1FZ6 - chains A and B of the 6 polymer chains in the assembly; structure by X-ray diffraction, 2.05 A resolution.

[Chain A (and B)]
Molecule: Methane monooxygenase component A, alpha chain
From: Methylococcus capsulatus
Notes: EC 1.14.13.25; chain B of this document is another copy of the same molecule, construct and numbering; everything in this record applies to it too
UniProt: P22869 (MEMA_METCA); residues 1-527 here = UniProt positions 1-527
Sequence (527 residues; numbered 1 to 527; the number before each row is that of its first residue):
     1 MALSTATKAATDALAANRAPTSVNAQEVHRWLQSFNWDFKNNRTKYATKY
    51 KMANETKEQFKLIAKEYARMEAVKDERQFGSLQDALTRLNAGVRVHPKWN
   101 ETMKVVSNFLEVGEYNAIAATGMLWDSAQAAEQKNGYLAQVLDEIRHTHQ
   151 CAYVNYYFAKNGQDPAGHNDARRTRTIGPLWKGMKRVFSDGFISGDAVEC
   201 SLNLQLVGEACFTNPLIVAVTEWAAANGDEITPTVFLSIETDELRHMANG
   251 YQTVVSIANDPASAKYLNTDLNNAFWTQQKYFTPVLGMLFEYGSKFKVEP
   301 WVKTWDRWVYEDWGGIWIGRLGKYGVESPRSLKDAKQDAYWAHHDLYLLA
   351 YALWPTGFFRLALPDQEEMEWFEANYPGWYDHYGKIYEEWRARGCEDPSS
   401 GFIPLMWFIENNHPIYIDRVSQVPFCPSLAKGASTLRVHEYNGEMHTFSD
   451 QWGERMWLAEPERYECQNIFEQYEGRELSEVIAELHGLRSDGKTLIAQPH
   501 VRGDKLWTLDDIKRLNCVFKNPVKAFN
Unresolved in the structure: 1-17
Ion coordination: Fe ion site 1: Glu114, Glu144, His147; Fe ion site 2: Glu144, Glu209, Glu243, His246; Ca2+ near Asn527 (its only coordinating residue here)
Curated features (UniProtKB/Swiss-Prot):
  - active site: Cys151
  - binding site (Fe cation): Glu114, Glu144, His147, Glu209, Glu243, His246

[Interface between chain A and chain B]
Contacting residue pairs (28):
  Glu76(A) with Glu76(B)
  Arg77(A) with Gly80(B); Gln83(B)
  Gly80(A) with Arg77(B); Ser81(B), hydrogen bond (backbone-side chain)
  Ser81(A) with Gly80(B), hydrogen bond (side chain-backbone); Ser81(B); Asp84(B), hydrogen bond; Ala85(B), hydrogen bond (side chain-backbone)
  Gln83(A) with Arg77(B)
  Asp84(A) with Arg77(B); Ser81(B), hydrogen bond; Thr234(B)
  Ala85(A) with Ser81(B), hydrogen bond (backbone-side chain); Leu86(B), hydrophobic
  Leu86(A) with Ala85(B), hydrophobic
  Arg88(A) with Glu230(B), salt bridge; Pro233(B); Thr234(B), hydrogen bond; Leu237(B)
  Leu89(A) with Leu89(B), hydrophobic; Glu230(B)
  Glu230(A) with Arg88(B), salt bridge; Leu89(B)
  Pro233(A) with Arg88(B)
  Thr234(A) with Asp84(B); Arg88(B), hydrogen bond
  Leu237(A) with Arg88(B)
Other interface residues (no listed pair), chain B (15 interface residues in all): Gln78

[In short]
The interface between chain A and chain B involves 14 residues on one side and 15 on the other; the contacts
include 8 hydrogen bonds and 2 salt bridges. Among the polar pairs are Arg88(A)-Glu230(B), Gly80(A)-Ser81(B)
and Ser81(A)-Asp84(B).
Both chains are Methane monooxygenase component A, alpha chain (Methylococcus capsulatus). Entry 1FZ6 (Methane
monooxygenase hydroxylase, form II soaked in 1 M methanol) was determined by X-ray diffraction (same
publication as 1FZ7).
